8UH6 - chains B and C of the 3 polymer chains in the assembly; structure by electron microscopy, 3.30 A resolution.

Chain B:
Name: Protein cereblon
Source organism: Homo sapiens
UniProt: Q96SW2 (CRBN_HUMAN); residues 1-442 here = UniProt positions 1-442
Amino-acid sequence (451 residues; each row starts with the number of its first residue; numbers below 1 keep their minus sign (Met-8 is residue -8)):
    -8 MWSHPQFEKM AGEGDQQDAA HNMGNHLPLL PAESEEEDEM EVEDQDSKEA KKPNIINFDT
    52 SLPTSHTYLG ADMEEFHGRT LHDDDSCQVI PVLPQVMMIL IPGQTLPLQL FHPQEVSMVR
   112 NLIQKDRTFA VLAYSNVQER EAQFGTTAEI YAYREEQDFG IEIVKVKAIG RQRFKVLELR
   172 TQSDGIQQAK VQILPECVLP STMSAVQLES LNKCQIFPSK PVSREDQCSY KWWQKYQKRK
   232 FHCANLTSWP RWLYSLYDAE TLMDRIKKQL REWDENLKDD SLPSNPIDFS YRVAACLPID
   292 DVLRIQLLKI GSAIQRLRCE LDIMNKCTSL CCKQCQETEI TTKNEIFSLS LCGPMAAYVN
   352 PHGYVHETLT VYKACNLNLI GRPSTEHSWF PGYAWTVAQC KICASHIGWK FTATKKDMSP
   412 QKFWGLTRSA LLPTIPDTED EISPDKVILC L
Not modelled in the structure: -8 to 43, 430-442
Differences from the reference sequence: initiating methionine (-8); expression tag (-7 to 0)
Ion coordination: Zn2+: Cys323, Cys326, Cys391, Cys394
Residues lining bound ligands: WO8 ((5P)-3-(carboxymethoxy)-4-chloro-5-(3-{[(4S)-1-({3-[(4-{1-[(3R)-2,6-dioxopiperidin-3-yl]-3-methyl-2-oxo-2,3-dihydro-1H-benzimidazol-5-yl}piperidine-1-carbonyl)amino]phenyl}methanesulfonyl)-2,2-dimethylpiperidin-4-yl]amino}phenyl)thiophene-2-carboxylic acid): Asn351, Pro352, His353, His357, Glu377, His378, Trp380, Trp386, Trp400, Phe402
UniProt features mapped onto this chain:
  - binding site (Zn(2+)): Cys323, Cys326, Cys391, Cys394
  - binding site ((S)-thalidomide): His378, Trp380, Trp386
  - modified residue: Ser25 (Phosphoserine)
  - natural variant: Cys391 (C391R: In MRT2)
  - mutagenesis: Tyr384 (Y384A: Abolishes thalidomide-binding without affecting DCX protein ligase complex activity; when associated with A-386), Trp386 (W386A: Abolishes thalidomide-binding without affecting DCX protein ligase complex activity; when associated with A-384 ...), Arg419 to Leu442 (Fails to rescue increased BK channel activity and decreased probability of neurotransmission in a mouse hippocampal neuron model)

Chain C:
Name: Tyrosine-protein phosphatase non-receptor type 2
Source organism: Homo sapiens
Notes: EC 3.1.3.48
UniProt: P17706 (PTN2_HUMAN); numbering as in UniProt (aligned over 1-314)
Amino-acid sequence (324 residues; row label = number of the first residue in the row; numbers below 1 keep their minus sign (Met-1 is residue -1)):
    -1 MAMPTTIERE FEELDTQRRW QPLYLEIRNE SHDYPHRVAK FPENRNRNRY RDVSPYDHSR
    59 VKLQNAENDY INASLVDIEE AQRSYILTQG PLPNTCCHFW LMVWQQKTKA VVMLNRIVEK
   119 ESVKCAQYWP TDDQEMLFKE TGFSVKLLSE DVKSYYTVHL LQLENINSGE TRTISHFHYT
   179 TWPDFGVPES PASFLNFLFK VRESGSLNPD HGPAVIHCSA GIGRSGTFSL VDTCLVLMEK
   239 GDDINIKQVL LNMRKYRMGL IQTPDQLRFS YMAIIEGAKC IKGDSSIQKR WKELSKEDLS
   299 PAFDHSPNKI MTEKYNHHHH HHHH
Not modelled in the structure: -1 to 0, 278-322
Differences from the reference sequence: expression tag (-1 to 0, 315-322)
Residues lining bound ligands: WO8 ((5P)-3-(carboxymethoxy)-4-chloro-5-(3-{[(4S)-1-({3-[(4-{1-[(3R)-2,6-dioxopiperidin-3-yl]-3-methyl-2-oxo-2,3-dihydro-1H-benzimidazol-5-yl}piperidine-1-carbonyl)amino]phenyl}methanesulfonyl)-2,2-dimethylpiperidin-4-yl]amino}phenyl)thiophene-2-carboxylic acid): Arg26, Asn27, Ser29, His30, Asp31, Tyr48, Asp50, Val51, Tyr54, Lys122, Asp182, Phe183, Cys216, Ala218, Ile220, Gly221, Arg222, Met256, Leu258, Gln260
UniProt features mapped onto this chain:
  - active site: Cys216 (Phosphocysteine intermediate)
  - binding site (substrate): Asp182, Cys216 to Arg222, Gln260
  - modified residue: Tyr22 (Phosphotyrosine), Ser52 (Phosphoserine), Tyr68 (Phosphotyrosine), Cys216 (S-nitrosocysteine), Ser293 (Phosphoserine), Ser298 (Phosphoserine), Ser304 (Phosphoserine)
  - mutagenesis: Asp182 (D182A: Substrate-trapping mutant; catalytically inactive it forms a stable complex with physiological substrates including INSR and EGFR ...), Arg222 (R222M: Impairs phosphatase activity), Ser304 (S304A: Alters phosphorylation by cyclin-dependent kinases of isoform 2 but has no effect on its phosphatase activity)

How chain B and chain C interact:
Pairs across the interface (11; chain B residue first):
  Gln86(B) with Pro33(C); Arg35(C)
  Met88(B) with Arg35(C)
  Phe150(B) with His30(C)
  Ile152(B) with His30(C)
  Gln325(B) with Arg43(C)
  His353(B) with Asp31(C), salt bridge
  Tyr355(B) with Asp31(C); Tyr32(C); Pro33(C), hydrogen bond (side chain-backbone); His34(C)
Interface residues without a listed pair, chain B (12 interface residues in all): Val87, Phe102, Val128, Gln129, Glu377
Interface residues without a listed pair, chain C (10 interface residues in all): Asn27, Phe39, Glu41

Overview:
12 residues of chain B and 10 residues of chain C are in contact, with 1 hydrogen bond and 1 salt bridge.
Polar contacts include His353(B)-Asp31(C) and Tyr355(B)-Pro33(C). Compound WO8 is bound between chain B and
chain C.
Chain B is Protein cereblon and chain C is Tyrosine-protein phosphatase non-receptor type 2, both from Homo
sapiens; the structure, Degrader-induced complex between PTPN2 and CRBN-DDB1, was determined by electron
microscopy (same publication as 8U0H).
